Entry 5CD4 (X-ray diffraction, 3.20 A resolution); this record covers chains F and L of the 12 polymer chains in the assembly.

# Chain F
Protein: CRISPR system Cascade subunit CasC
Source organism: Escherichia coli
Reference sequence: Q46899 (CASC_ECOLI); residue numbers follow UniProt; this construct covers 1-363
Amino-acid sequence (363 residues; each row starts with the number of its first residue):
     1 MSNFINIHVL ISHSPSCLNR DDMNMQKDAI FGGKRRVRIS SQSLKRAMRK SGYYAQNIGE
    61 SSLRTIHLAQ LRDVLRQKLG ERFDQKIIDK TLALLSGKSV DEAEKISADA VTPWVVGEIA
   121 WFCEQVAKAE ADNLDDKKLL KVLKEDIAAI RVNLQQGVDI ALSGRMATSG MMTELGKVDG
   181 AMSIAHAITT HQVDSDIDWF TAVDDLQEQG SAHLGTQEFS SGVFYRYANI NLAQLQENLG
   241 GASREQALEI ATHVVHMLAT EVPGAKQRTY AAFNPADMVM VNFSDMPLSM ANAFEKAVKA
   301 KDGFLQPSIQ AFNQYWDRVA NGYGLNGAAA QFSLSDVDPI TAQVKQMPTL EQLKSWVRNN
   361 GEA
Reported in the primary citation:
  - binding site for crRNA (chain L): Lys137, Lys138, Lys141, Lys144
  - mutagenesis - D22A: abolished binding to CRISPR system Cascade subunit CasB

# Chain L
Molecule: crRNA
Source organism: Escherichia coli
Sequence (61 nucleotides; each row starts with the number of its first residue):
     1 AUAAACCGAC GGUAUUGUUC AGAUCCUGGC UUGCCAACAG GAGUUCCCCG CGCCAGCGGG
    61 X
Modified / non-standard residues: 23G (guanosine-5'-phosphate-2',3'-cyclic phosphate) at position 61

# How chain F and chain L interact
Residue-residue contacts - 42 pairs, chain F then chain L:
  Leu18(F) with U16(L), phosphate contact
  Asn19(F) with A14(L), hydrogen bond to the sugar; U15(L), hydrogen bond to the phosphate; U16(L), hydrogen bond to the phosphate
  Arg20(F) with U15(L), sugar contact; U16(L), salt bridge to the phosphate; G17(L), salt bridge to the phosphate
  Asp21(F) with U15(L), base contact
  Asp22(F) with U15(L), base contact
  Asn24(F) with U16(L), base contact
  Lys27(F) with U15(L), salt bridge to the phosphate
  Ser40(F) with U15(L), hydrogen bond to the phosphate
  Gln42(F) with U13(L), sugar contact; A14(L), phosphate contact; U15(L), phosphate contact
  Ser43(F) with A14(L), hydrogen bond to the sugar
  Lys45(F) with U13(L), salt bridge to the phosphate
  Arg46(F) with A14(L), sugar contact
  Arg49(F) with A14(L), salt bridge to the phosphate
  Ser163(F) with G12(L), phosphate contact
  Met166(F) with G11(L), base contact; G12(L), sugar contact
  Lys177(F) with G11(L), sugar contact
  Trp199(F) with A21(L), sugar contact
  Phe200(F) with U19(L), base contact; A21(L), phosphate contact
  Thr201(F) with U19(L), hydrogen bond to the sugar; C20(L), hydrogen bond to the base; A21(L), hydrogen bond to the phosphate
  Ala202(F) with U19(L), base contact; C20(L), phosphate contact
  Val203(F) with C20(L), hydrogen bond to the phosphate
  Gln209(F) with C20(L), base contact
  Gly210(F) with G22(L), base contact
  Ser211(F) with G22(L), base contact
  Ala212(F) with A21(L), base contact
  Gly264(F) with G17(L), phosphate contact
  Ala265(F) with U16(L), phosphate contact; G17(L), phosphate contact
  Lys266(F) with G17(L), hydrogen bond to the phosphate
  Arg268(F) with U18(L), phosphate contact
  Thr269(F) with U19(L), phosphate contact
Interface residues without a listed pair, chain F (36 interface residues in all): Arg64, Gly164, Arg165, Thr168, Asp179, Leu214

# Overview
Chain F and chain L form an interface of 36 and 12 residues respectively, with 10 hydrogen bonds and 5 salt
bridges. Among the polar pairs are Thr201(F)-C20(L), Asn19(F)-A14(L) and Ser43(F)-A14(L). From the paper: a
binding site for crRNA (chain L) at Lys137(F), Lys138(F) and Lys141(F) among others; D22A of chain F abolishes
binding to CRISPR system Cascade subunit CasB.
Chain F is CRISPR system Cascade subunit CasC and chain L is crRNA, both from Escherichia coli; the structure,
The Type IE CRISPR Cascade complex from E. coli, with two assemblies in the asymmetric unit ..., was
determined by X-ray diffraction.
